Entry 1LBI (X-ray diffraction, 2.70 A resolution); this record covers chains B and D of the 4 polymer chains in the assembly.

# Chain B (and D)
Name: Lac repressor
From: Escherichia coli
Notes: chain D of this document is another copy of the same molecule, construct and numbering; everything in this record applies to it too
Reference sequence: P03023 (LACI_ECOLI); residues 1-360 here = UniProt positions 1-360
Chain sequence (360 residues; numbered 1 to 360; the number before each row is that of its first residue):
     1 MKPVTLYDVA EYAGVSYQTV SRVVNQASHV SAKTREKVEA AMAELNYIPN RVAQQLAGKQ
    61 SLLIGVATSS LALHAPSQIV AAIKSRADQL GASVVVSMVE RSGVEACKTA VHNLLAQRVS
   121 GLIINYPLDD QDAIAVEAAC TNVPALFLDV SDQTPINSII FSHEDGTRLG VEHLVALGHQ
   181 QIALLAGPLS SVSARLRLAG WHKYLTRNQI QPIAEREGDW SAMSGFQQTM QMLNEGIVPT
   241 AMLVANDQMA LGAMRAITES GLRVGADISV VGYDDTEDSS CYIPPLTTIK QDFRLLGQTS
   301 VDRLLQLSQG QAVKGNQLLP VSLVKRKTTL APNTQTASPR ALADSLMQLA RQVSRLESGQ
Disordered / not traced: 1-61, 358-360
Construct notes: conflict Thr109 (Ala in P03023), Leu286 (Ser in P03023)
Curated features (UniProtKB/Swiss-Prot):
  - DNA-binding region: Leu6 to Asn25 (H-T-H motif)
  - natural variant: Tyr282 (Y282D: In T41 mutant)
  - mutagenesis: Tyr17 (Y17H: Broadening of specificity), Arg22 (R22N: Recognizes an operator variant)
Reported in the primary citation:
  - allosteric site: Leu90 to Glu100 (proposed by the authors, not directly observed)

# How chain B and chain D interact
Contacting residue pairs (29):
  Phe226(B) with Asn234(D)
  Gln227(B) with Gln231(D), hydrogen bond
  Gln231(B) with Gln227(D), hydrogen bond
  Asn234(B) with Phe226(D); Met230(D)
  Ser338(B) with Glu357(D)
  Pro339(B) with Glu357(D)
  Arg340(B) with Ser354(D); Glu357(D)
  Ala343(B) with Ala350(D); Ser354(D)
  Leu346(B) with Leu346(D); Leu349(D); Ala350(D), hydrophobic; Val353(D), hydrophobic
  Met347(B) with Met347(D), hydrophobic; Ala350(D), hydrophobic
  Leu349(B) with Leu346(D)
  Ala350(B) with Ala343(D); Leu346(D), hydrophobic; Met347(D), hydrophobic
  Arg351(B) with Met347(D)
  Val353(B) with Leu342(D), hydrophobic; Ala343(D); Leu346(D), hydrophobic
  Ser354(B) with Ala343(D)
  Glu357(B) with Ser338(D); Pro339(D); Arg340(D), hydrogen bond (side chain-backbone)
Interface residues without a listed pair, chain B (18 interface residues in all): Met230, Leu342
Interface residues without a listed pair, chain D (21 interface residues in all): Arg255, Glu259, Ala341, Asp344

# Overview
18 residues of chain B face 21 of chain D across their interface, with 3 hydrogen bonds. Polar contacts
include Gln227(B)-Gln231(D) and Glu357(B)-Arg340(D). UniProt lists 2 mutagenesis sites on chain B. From the
paper: an allosteric site at Leu90(B).
Chain B and chain D are both Lac repressor (Escherichia coli); the structure, Lac repressor, was determined by
X-ray diffraction (same publication as 1LBH and 1LBG).
